Entry 2JIZ (X-ray diffraction, 2.30 A resolution); this record covers chains D and G of the 7 polymer chains in the assembly.

# Chain D
Protein: ATP synthase subunit beta
Organism: Bos taurus
Notes: EC 3.6.1.34
Reference sequence: P00829 (ATPB_BOVIN); residues -3 to 478 here correspond to UniProt positions 47-528 (UniProt number = residue number + 50)
Amino-acid sequence (482 residues; each row starts with the number of its first residue; numbers below 1 keep their minus sign (Ala-3 is residue -3)):
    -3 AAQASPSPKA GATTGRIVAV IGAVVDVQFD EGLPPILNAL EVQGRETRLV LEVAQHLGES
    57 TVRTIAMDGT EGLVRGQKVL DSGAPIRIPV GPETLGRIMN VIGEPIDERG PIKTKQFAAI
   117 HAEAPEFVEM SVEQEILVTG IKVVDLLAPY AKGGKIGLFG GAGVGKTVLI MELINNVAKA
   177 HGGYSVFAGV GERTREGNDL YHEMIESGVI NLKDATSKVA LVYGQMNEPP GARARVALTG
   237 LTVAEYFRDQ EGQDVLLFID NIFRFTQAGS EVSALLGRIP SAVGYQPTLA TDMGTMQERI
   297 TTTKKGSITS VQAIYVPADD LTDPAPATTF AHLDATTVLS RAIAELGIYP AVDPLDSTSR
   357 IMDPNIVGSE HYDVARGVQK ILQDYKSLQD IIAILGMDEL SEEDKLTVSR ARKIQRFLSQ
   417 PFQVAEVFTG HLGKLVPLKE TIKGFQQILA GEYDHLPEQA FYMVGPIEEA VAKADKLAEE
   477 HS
Disordered / not traced: -3 to 8, 476-478
Bound ions: Mg2+: Thr163 (together with ADP)
Residues lining bound ligands: ADP (adenosine-5'-diphosphate): Gly157, Ala158, Gly159, Val160, Gly161, Lys162, Thr163, Val164, Tyr345, Pro346, Phe418, Ala421, Phe424, Thr425
Swiss-Prot annotation at these positions:
  - binding site (ADP): Gly159, Val160, Gly161, Lys162, Thr163, Val164
  - binding site (ATP): Gly159, Gly161, Lys162, Thr163, Val164, Arg189
  - binding site (phosphate): Gly159, Val160, Gly161, Lys162, Thr163
  - binding site (Mg(2+)): Thr163, Glu188
  - modified residue: Lys74 (N6-acetyllysine), Lys111 (N6-acetyllysine), Lys148 (N6-acetyllysine), Lys209 (N6-acetyllysine), Lys214 (N6-acetyllysine), Thr262 (Phosphothreonine), Ser365 (Phosphoserine), Lys376 (N6-acetyllysine), Ser383 (Phosphoserine), Lys430 (N6-acetyllysine), Lys435 (N6-acetyllysine), Lys472 (N6-acetyllysine)
  - glycosylation: Ser56 (O-linked (GlcNAc) serine)
What the authors report for this chain:
  - binding site for resveratrol: Ser277, Ala278, Val279, Gly280

# Chain G
Protein: ATP synthase gamma chain
Organism: Bos taurus
Notes: EC 3.6.1.34
Reference sequence: P05631 (ATPG_BOVIN); residues 1-272 here correspond to UniProt positions 26-297 (UniProt number = residue number + 25)
Amino-acid sequence (272 residues; each row starts with the number of its first residue):
     1 ATLKDITRRL KSIKNIQKIT KSMKMVAAAK YARAERELKP ARVYGVGSLA LYEKADIKTP
    61 EDKKKHLIIG VSSDRGLCGA IHSSVAKQMK SEAANLAAAG KEVKIIGVGD KIRSILHRTH
   121 SDQFLVTFKE VGRRPPTFGD ASVIALELLN SGYEFDEGSI IFNRFRSVIS YKTEEKPIFS
   181 LDTISSAESM SIYDDIDADV LRNYQEYSLA NIIYYSLKES TTSEQSARMT AMDNASKNAS
   241 EMIDKLTLTF NRTRQAVITK ELIEIISGAA AL
Disordered / not traced: 48-66, 91-104, 117-126, 149-158, 174-200
Residues lining bound ligands: resveratrol (STL): Ala256, Thr259, Lys260, Ile263, Glu264, Ser267
Swiss-Prot annotation at these positions:
  - modified residue: Lys14 (N6-acetyllysine), Lys24 (N6-succinyllysine), Lys30 (N6-acetyllysine), Lys90 (N6-acetyllysine), Ser121 (Phosphoserine), Lys129 (N6-acetyllysine), Lys172 (N6-acetyllysine), Lys245 (N6-succinyllysine)
What the authors report for this chain:
  - binding site for resveratrol: Ala256, Thr259, Lys260, Ile263, Glu264
  - conformationally variable residues (side-chain flip): Lys260
  - contacts within the chain: Lys260-Glu264

# Interface between chain D and chain G
Pairs across the interface - 24 pairs, chain D then chain G:
  Ala270(D) - Leu272(G)
  Gly273(D) - Leu272(G)
  Arg274(D) - Leu272(G)
  Ile275(D) - Ala269(G)  hydrophobic
  Ile275(D) - Leu272(G)
  Pro276(D) - Ile265(G)
  Pro276(D) - Gly268(G)
  Pro276(D) - Ala269(G)
  Ser277(D) - Ile265(G)
  Ala278(D) - Glu261(G)
  Val279(D) - Glu261(G)
  Asp386(D) - Arg8(G)  salt bridge
  Asp386(D) - Ser12(G)
  Asp386(D) - Ile16(G)
  Ile387(D) - Asn15(G)
  Ile387(D) - Ile19(G)  hydrophobic
  Ile390(D) - Ile16(G)  hydrophobic
  Leu391(D) - Ile19(G)  hydrophobic
  Leu391(D) - Thr20(G)
  Leu391(D) - Leu77(G)
  Leu391(D) - Met232(G)  hydrophobic
  Glu395(D) - Met23(G)
  Glu395(D) - Arg75(G)  salt bridge
  Glu395(D) - Leu77(G)
Other interface residues (no listed pair), chain G (18 interface residues in all): Gly76, Arg133, Glu264

# Summary
Chain D and chain G form an interface of 13 and 18 residues respectively, with 2 salt bridges. Among the polar
pairs are Asp386(D)-Arg8(G) and Glu395(D)-Arg75(G). Chain D binds ADP. Chain G binds resveratrol. The paper
reports a binding site for resveratrol at Ser277(D), Ala278(D) and Ala256(G) among others; conformational
variability at Lys260(G).
Here chain D is ATP synthase subunit beta and chain G is ATP synthase gamma chain, both from Bos taurus. Entry
2JIZ (The Structure of F1-ATPase inhibited by resveratrol) was determined by X-ray diffraction together with
2JJ1 and 2JJ2 from the same study.
